7BTO - chains A and E of the 9 polymer chains in the assembly; structure by electron microscopy, 3.97 A resolution.

Chain A:
Name: Type I restriction enzyme EcoR124II M protein
Organism: Escherichia coli
Notes: EC 2.1.1.72
UniProtKB: P10484 (T1M1_ECOLX); residue numbers follow UniProt; this construct covers 1-520
Sequence (520 residues; each row starts with the number of its first residue):
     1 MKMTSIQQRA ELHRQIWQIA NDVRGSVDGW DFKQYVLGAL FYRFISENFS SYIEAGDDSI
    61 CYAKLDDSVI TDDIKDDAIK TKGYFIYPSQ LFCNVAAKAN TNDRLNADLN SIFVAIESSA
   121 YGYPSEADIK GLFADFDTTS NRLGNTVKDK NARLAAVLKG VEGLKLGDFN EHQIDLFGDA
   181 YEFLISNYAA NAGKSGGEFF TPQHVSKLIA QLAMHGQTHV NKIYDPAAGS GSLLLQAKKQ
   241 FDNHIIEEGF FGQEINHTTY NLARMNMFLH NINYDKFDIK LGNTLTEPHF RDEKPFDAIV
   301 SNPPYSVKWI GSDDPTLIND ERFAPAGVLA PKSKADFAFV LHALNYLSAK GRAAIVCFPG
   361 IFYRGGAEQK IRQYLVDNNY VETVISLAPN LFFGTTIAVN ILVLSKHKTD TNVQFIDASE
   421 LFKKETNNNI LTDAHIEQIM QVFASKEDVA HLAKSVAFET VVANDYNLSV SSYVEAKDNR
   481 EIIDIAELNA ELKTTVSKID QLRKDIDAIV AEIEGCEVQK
Disordered / not traced: 1-10, 56-70, 168-173, 190-199, 511-520
Swiss-Prot annotation at these positions:
  - region: E481 to V510 (C-terminal tail)
  - binding site (S-adenosyl-L-methionine): E198 to Q203, S230 to S232, E254
  - mutagenesis: D135 to T146 (Little change in holoenzyme assembly, no DNA restriction), A476 to V510 (Almost complete loss of holoenzyme assembly, no DNA restriction)

Chain E:
Name: Antirestriction protein ArdA
Organism: Enterococcus faecalis EnGen0302
UniProtKB: A0A0M2A928 (A0A0M2A928_ENTFL); residue numbers follow UniProt; this construct covers 1-165
Sequence (165 residues; each row starts with the number of its first residue):
     1 MDDMQVYIAN LGKYNEGELV GAWFTFPIDF EEVKEKIGLN DEYEEYAIHD YELPFTVDEY
    61 TSIGELNRLW EMVSELPEEL QSELSALLTH FSSIEELSEH QEDIIIHSDC DDMYDVARYY
   121 IEETGALGEV PASLQNYIDY QAYGRDLDLS GTFISTNHGI FEIVY
Disordered / not traced: 1-2

Interface between chain A and chain E:
Residue-residue contacts (18):
  Y305(A) - L149(E)
  S306(A) - L149(E)
  K334(A) - H90(E)
  K334(A) - T152(E)
  F358(A) - L149(E)
  G360(A) - S150(E)
  F362(A) - Y165(E)  hydrophobic
  Y363(A) - H100(E)
  Y363(A) - Y165(E)  hydrophobic
  R364(A) - H90(E)  hydrogen bond (backbone-side chain)
  R364(A) - L149(E)
  R364(A) - S150(E)  hydrogen bond (side chain-backbone)
  R364(A) - G151(E)  hydrogen bond (side chain-backbone)
  R364(A) - T152(E)  hydrogen bond
  G365(A) - H90(E)
  G366(A) - E96(E)
  T396(A) - D146(E)
  N467(A) - Y165(E)
Also at the interface, not in a pair above, chain A (15 interface residues in all): K332, A367, D465
Also at the interface, not in a pair above, chain E (10 interface residues in all): T89

Overview:
15 residues of chain A and 10 residues of chain E are in contact; the contacts include 4 hydrogen bonds. Polar
pairs include R364(A)-H90(E), R364(A)-S150(E) and R364(A)-G151(E). From UniProt: 10
S-adenosyl-L-methionine-binding residues and 12 mutagenesis sites on chain A.
Here chain A is Type I restriction enzyme EcoR124II M protein (Escherichia coli) and chain E is
Antirestriction protein ArdA (Enterococcus faecalis EnGen0302). Entry 7BTO (EcoR124I-ArdA in the Translocation
State) was determined by electron microscopy together with 7BST, 7BTP, 7BTQ and 7BTR from the same study.
